Entry 1QIN (X-ray diffraction, 2.00 A resolution); this record covers chains A and B.

[Chain A (and B)]
Molecule: Protein (lactoylglutathione lyase)
Organism: Homo sapiens
Notes: EC 4.4.1.5; chain B of this document is another copy of the same molecule, construct and numbering; everything in this record applies to it too
UniProt: Q04760 (LGUL_HUMAN); residue numbers follow UniProt; this construct covers 1-183
Sequence (183 residues; each row starts with the number of its first residue):
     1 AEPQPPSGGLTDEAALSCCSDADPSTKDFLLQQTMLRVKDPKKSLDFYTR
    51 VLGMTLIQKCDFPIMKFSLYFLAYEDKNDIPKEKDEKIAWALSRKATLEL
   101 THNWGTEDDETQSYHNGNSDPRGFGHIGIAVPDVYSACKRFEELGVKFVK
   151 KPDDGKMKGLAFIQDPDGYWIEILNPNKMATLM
Not modelled in the structure: 1-7
Differences from the reference sequence: variant E110 (Ala in Q04760)
Metal / ion sites: Zn2+ site 1: Q33, E99 (together with GIP) (shared with H126(B) of chain B); Zn2+ site 2: H126 (together with GIP) (shared with Q33(B), E99(B) of chain B)
Residues lining bound ligands:
  - GIP (S-(N-hydroxy-N-iodophenylcarbamoyl)glutathione), molecule 1: Q33, M35, R37, C60, F62, F67, L69, F71, L92, E99, T101, N103
  - GIP, molecule 2: R122, H126, K150, G155, K156, M157, L160, F162, E172, M179, L182, M183
Swiss-Prot annotation at these positions:
  - mutagenesis: C19 (C19A: No effect on NO-mediated modification. Impaired NO-mediated modification; when associated with A-20. Loss of NO-mediated modification; when associated with A-139)
What the authors report for this chain:
  - conformationally variable residues (loop rearrangement, side-chain flip): E99, P152 to G159, L160, E172
  - binding site for GIP: E99, K156 to M157, E172
  - mutagenesis - M157A: decreased catalytic activity (citing earlier work)
  - Zn2+ coordination: Q33, E99, H126
  - catalytic residues: E172

[Chain A / chain B interface]
Contacting residue pairs - 165 pairs, chain A then chain B:
  G8(A) - W104(B)
  G9(A) - W104(B)
  L10(A) - P41(B)  hydrophobic
  L10(A) - K42(B)
  L10(A) - K59(B)  hydrogen bond (backbone-side chain)
  L10(A) - Y70(B)
  T11(A) - K59(B)
  D12(A) - K59(B)  salt bridge
  D12(A) - D61(B)
  A15(A) - L45(B)
  A15(A) - K59(B)
  A15(A) - Y70(B)  hydrophobic
  C18(A) - K42(B)
  C18(A) - L45(B)
  C18(A) - D46(B)  hydrogen bond (backbone-backbone)
  C18(A) - T49(B)
  C19(A) - T49(B)
  C19(A) - L56(B)  hydrophobic
  S20(A) - T49(B)  hydrogen bond (backbone-side chain)
  S20(A) - R50(B)
  A22(A) - G53(B)
  D23(A) - R140(B)
  S25(A) - R140(B)
  T26(A) - L52(B)
  T26(A) - G53(B)
  T26(A) - R140(B)
  F29(A) - L52(B)
  F29(A) - Y74(B)
  F29(A) - I129(B)  hydrophobic
  F29(A) - A130(B)
  F29(A) - V131(B)  hydrophobic
  F29(A) - P132(B)
  L30(A) - Y74(B)  hydrophobic
  L30(A) - G128(B)
  L30(A) - I129(B)
  L30(A) - A130(B)  hydrogen bond (backbone-backbone)
  L31(A) - M54(B)  hydrophobic
  L31(A) - Y74(B)
  L31(A) - A96(B)
  L31(A) - G128(B)
  L31(A) - I129(B)  hydrophobic
  Q32(A) - G128(B)  hydrogen bond (backbone-backbone)
  Q33(A) - H126(B)  hydrogen bond
  Q33(A) - I127(B)
  Q33(A) - G128(B)  hydrogen bond (backbone-backbone)
  Q33(A) - E172(B)
  T34(A) - T34(B)  hydrogen bond
  T34(A) - H126(B)
  M35(A) - F124(B)
  M35(A) - G125(B)  hydrogen bond (backbone-backbone)
  M35(A) - H126(B)  hydrogen bond (backbone-backbone)
  R37(A) - G117(B)  hydrogen bond (side chain-backbone)
  R37(A) - N118(B)  hydrogen bond
  R37(A) - R122(B)
  R37(A) - G123(B)  hydrogen bond (side chain-backbone)
  R37(A) - F124(B)  hydrogen bond (side chain-backbone)
  R37(A) - G125(B)
  P41(A) - L10(B)  hydrophobic
  K42(A) - L10(B)
  K42(A) - C18(B)
  L45(A) - A15(B)
  L45(A) - C18(B)
  D46(A) - C18(B)  hydrogen bond (backbone-backbone)
  T49(A) - C18(B)
  T49(A) - C19(B)
  T49(A) - S20(B)  hydrogen bond (side chain-backbone)
  R50(A) - S20(B)
  V51(A) - T26(B)
  L52(A) - T26(B)
  L52(A) - F29(B)
  G53(A) - A22(B)
  G53(A) - T26(B)
  M54(A) - L31(B)  hydrophobic
  L56(A) - C19(B)  hydrophobic
  K59(A) - L10(B)  hydrogen bond (side chain-backbone)
  K59(A) - T11(B)
  K59(A) - D12(B)  salt bridge
  K59(A) - A15(B)
  C60(A) - M183(B)  hydrophobic
  D61(A) - D12(B)
  F62(A) - M157(B)  hydrophobic
  F62(A) - L182(B)
  F62(A) - M183(B)  hydrophobic
  M65(A) - K156(B)
  M65(A) - M157(B)  hydrophobic
  F67(A) - M157(B)  hydrophobic
  Y70(A) - L10(B)
  Y74(A) - F29(B)
  Y74(A) - L30(B)  hydrophobic
  Y74(A) - L31(B)
  K77(A) - D21(B)  salt bridge
  D85(A) - A180(B)
  I88(A) - M179(B)  hydrophobic
  I88(A) - M183(B)  hydrophobic
  A89(A) - P176(B)
  A89(A) - N177(B)
  L92(A) - P176(B)
  L92(A) - M179(B)  hydrophobic
  S93(A) - P176(B)
  A96(A) - L31(B)
  A96(A) - A96(B)  hydrophobic
  E99(A) - H126(B)  salt bridge
  N103(A) - R122(B)
  W104(A) - G8(B)
  W104(A) - G9(B)
  Y114(A) - R122(B)
  H115(A) - P121(B)
  H115(A) - R122(B)  hydrogen bond (backbone-backbone)
  H115(A) - G123(B)
  G117(A) - R37(B)  hydrogen bond (backbone-side chain)
  N118(A) - R37(B)  hydrogen bond
  P121(A) - H115(B)
  P121(A) - P121(B)
  R122(A) - R37(B)
  R122(A) - N103(B)
  R122(A) - Y114(B)
  R122(A) - H115(B)  hydrogen bond (backbone-backbone)
  G123(A) - R37(B)  hydrogen bond (backbone-side chain)
  G123(A) - H115(B)
  G123(A) - Y169(B)  hydrogen bond (backbone-side chain)
  F124(A) - M35(B)
  F124(A) - R37(B)  hydrogen bond (backbone-side chain)
  F124(A) - F124(B)  hydrophobic
  F124(A) - Y169(B)
  G125(A) - M35(B)  hydrogen bond (backbone-backbone)
  G125(A) - R37(B)
  H126(A) - Q33(B)  hydrogen bond
  H126(A) - T34(B)
  H126(A) - M35(B)  hydrogen bond (backbone-backbone)
  H126(A) - E99(B)  salt bridge
  I127(A) - Q33(B)
  I127(A) - T34(B)
  G128(A) - L30(B)
  G128(A) - L31(B)
  G128(A) - Q32(B)  hydrogen bond (backbone-backbone)
  G128(A) - Q33(B)  hydrogen bond (backbone-backbone)
  I129(A) - F29(B)  hydrophobic
  I129(A) - L30(B)
  I129(A) - L31(B)  hydrophobic
  A130(A) - F29(B)
  A130(A) - L30(B)  hydrogen bond (backbone-backbone)
  V131(A) - F29(B)  hydrophobic
  P132(A) - D28(B)
  P132(A) - F29(B)
  R140(A) - D23(B)
  R140(A) - S25(B)
  R140(A) - T26(B)
  K156(A) - M65(B)
  M157(A) - F62(B)  hydrophobic
  M157(A) - M65(B)  hydrophobic
  M157(A) - F67(B)  hydrophobic
  Y169(A) - G123(B)  hydrogen bond (side chain-backbone)
  Y169(A) - F124(B)
  E172(A) - Q33(B)
  L174(A) - L92(B)
  P176(A) - A89(B)
  P176(A) - L92(B)
  P176(A) - S93(B)
  N177(A) - A89(B)
  M179(A) - L92(B)  hydrophobic
  A180(A) - D85(B)
  L182(A) - F62(B)
  M183(A) - C60(B)  hydrophobic
  M183(A) - F62(B)  hydrophobic
  M183(A) - I88(B)  hydrophobic
Also at the interface, not in a pair above, chain A (90 interface residues in all): L16, D21, D28, L36, S68, E75, K84, K95, T97, L98, A137, F141
Also at the interface, not in a pair above, chain B (89 interface residues in all): L16, L36, V51, S68, E75, K84, K95, T97, L98, A137, F141, L174

[Summary]
Chain A and chain B form an interface of 90 and 89 residues respectively, with 31 hydrogen bonds and 5 salt
bridges. Polar pairs include D12(A)-K59(B), K77(A)-D21(B) and E99(A)-H126(B). Chain A binds compound GIP.
UniProt lists one mutagenesis site on chain A. From the paper: the catalytic residue E172(A); M157A of chain A
reduces catalytic activity.
Chain A and chain B are both Protein (lactoylglutathione lyase) (Homo sapiens); the structure, Human
glyoxalase I complexed with S-(n-hydroxy-N-P-iodophenylcarbamoyl) glutathione, was determined by X-ray
diffraction together with 1QIP from the same study.
